Entry 7MHA (X-ray diffraction, 2.79 A resolution); this record covers chains L and M of the 3 polymer chains in the assembly.

# Chain L
Protein: Reaction center protein L chain
Organism: Rhodobacter sphaeroides
Reference sequence: P0C0Y8 (RCEL_RHOSH); residues 0-281 here correspond to UniProt positions 1-282 (UniProt number = residue number + 1)
Chain sequence (282 residues; row label = number of the first residue in the row; numbering starts at 0):
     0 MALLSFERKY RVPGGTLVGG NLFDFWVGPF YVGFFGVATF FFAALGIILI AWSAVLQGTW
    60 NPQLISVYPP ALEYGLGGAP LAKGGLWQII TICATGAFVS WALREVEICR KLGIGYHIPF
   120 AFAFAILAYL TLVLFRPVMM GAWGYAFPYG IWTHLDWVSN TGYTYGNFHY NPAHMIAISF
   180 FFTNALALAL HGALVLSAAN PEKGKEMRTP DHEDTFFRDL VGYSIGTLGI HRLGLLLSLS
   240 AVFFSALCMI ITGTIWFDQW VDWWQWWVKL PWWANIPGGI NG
Disordered / not traced: 0
Bound ions: Fe ion: His190, His230 (shared with His219(M), Glu234(M), His266(M) of chain M)
Ligand contacts:
  - bacteriochlorophyll a (BCL), molecule 1: Ile46, Tyr128, Leu131, Phe146, Ile150, Trp151, His153, Leu154, Trp156, Val157
  - bacteriochlorophyll a (BCL), molecule 2: Phe97, Phe121, Ala124, Ile125, Ala127, Tyr128, Leu131, Trp156, Val157, Ser158, Thr160, Gly161, Tyr162, Asn166, Phe167, His168, His173, Ala176, Ile177, Phe180, Phe181, Ser244, Ala245, Cys247, Met248
  - bacteriochlorophyll a (BCL), molecule 3: Val157, Tyr162, His168, Phe181
  - bacteriochlorophyll a (BCL), molecule 4: His168, His173, Met174, Ile177, Ser178, Phe181, Thr182, Leu185
  - bacteriopheophytin a (BPH), molecule 1: Thr38, Phe41, Ala42, Gly45, Ile49, Ile89, Cys92, Ala93, Ala96, Phe97, Trp100, Glu104, Ile117, Ala120, Phe121, Phe123, Ala124, Tyr128, Phe146, Tyr148, Gly149, Ile150, His153, Phe180, Ser237, Leu238, Val241
  - bacteriopheophytin a (BPH), molecule 2: Phe181, Ala184, Leu185, Ala188, Leu189, Phe216, Leu219, Val220
  - ubiquinone-10 (U10): Leu189, His190, Leu193, Val194, Glu212, Asp213, Phe216, Tyr222, Ser223, Ile224, Gly225, Thr226, Ile229, Leu232

# Chain M
Protein: Reaction center protein M chain
Organism: Rhodobacter sphaeroides
Reference sequence: P0C0Y9 (RCEM_RHOSH); residues 0-307 here correspond to UniProt positions 1-308 (UniProt number = residue number + 1)
Chain sequence (308 residues; each row starts with the number of its first residue; numbering starts at 0):
     0 MAEYQNIFSQ VQVRGPADLG MTEDVNLANR SGVGPFSTLL GWFGNAQLGP IYLGSLGVLS
    60 LFSGLMWFFT IGIWFWYQAG WNPAVFLRDL FFFSLEPPAP EYGLSFAAPL KEGGLWLIAS
   120 FFMFVAVWSW WGRTYLRAQA LGMGKHTAWA FLSAIWLWMV LGFIRPILMG SWSEAVPYGI
   180 FSHLDWTNNF SLVHGNLFYN PFHGLSIAFL YGSALLFAMH GATILAVSRF GGERELEQIA
   240 DRGTAAERAA LFVRWTMGFN ATMEGIHRWA IWMAVLVTLT GGIGILLSGT VVDNWYVWGQ
   300 NHGMAPLN
Disordered / not traced: 0-1, 303-307
Differences from the reference sequence: engineered mutation Val252 (Trp253 in P0C0Y9)
Bound ions: Fe ion: His219, Glu234, His266 (shared with His190(L), His230(L) of chain L)
Ligand contacts:
  - bacteriochlorophyll a (BCL), molecule 1: Trp66, Met122, Val126, Phe150, Ala153, Ile154, Leu156, Trp157, Leu160, Trp185, Thr186, Asn187, Phe189, Ser190, Asn195, Leu196, Phe197, His202, Ser205, Ile206, Leu209, Tyr210, Val276, Thr277, Gly280, Gly281, Ile284
  - bacteriochlorophyll a (BCL), molecule 2: Met122, Trp157, Leu160, Val175, Ile179, His182, Leu183, Trp185, Thr186
  - bacteriochlorophyll a (BCL), molecule 3: Thr186, Phe197, Tyr210
  - bacteriochlorophyll a (BCL), molecule 4: Phe197, Gly203, Ile206, Ala207, Tyr210, Gly211, Leu214
  - bacteriopheophytin a (BPH), molecule 1: Ser59, Leu60, Gly63, Leu64, Phe67, Ala125, Val126, Trp129, Thr133, Thr146, Ala149, Phe150, Ala153, Ala273, Val274, Thr277
  - bacteriopheophytin a (BPH), molecule 2: Tyr210, Ala213, Leu214, Ala217, Met218, Thr255, Met256
  - spheroidene (SPO): Trp66, Phe67, Phe68, Ile70, Gly71, Phe74, Trp75, Phe85, Leu89, Phe105, Trp115, Leu116, Ser119, Phe120, Met122, Phe123, Trp157, Met158, Leu160, Gly161, Phe162, Trp171, Val175, Tyr177, Gly178, Ile179, His182
UniProt features mapped onto this chain:
  - binding site ((7R,8Z)-bacteriochlorophyll b): His182, His202
  - binding site (Fe cation): His219, Glu234, His266

# How chain L and chain M interact
Pairs across the interface - 208 pairs, chain L then chain M:
  Ala1(L) - Arg253(M)  hydrogen bond (backbone-side chain)
  Leu3(L) - Arg253(M)
  Phe5(L) - Arg241(M)
  Phe5(L) - Glu246(M)
  Glu6(L) - Leu250(M)
  Glu6(L) - Arg253(M)  salt bridge
  Glu6(L) - Trp254(M)  hydrogen bond
  Lys8(L) - Glu246(M)  salt bridge
  Tyr9(L) - Thr243(M)  hydrogen bond
  Tyr9(L) - Glu246(M)  hydrogen bond
  Tyr9(L) - Arg247(M)
  Tyr9(L) - Leu250(M)  hydrophobic
  Tyr9(L) - Trp254(M)
  Arg10(L) - Trp254(M)
  Trp25(L) - Trp254(M)
  Pro28(L) - Arg253(M)
  Pro28(L) - Trp254(M)
  Pro28(L) - Gly257(M)
  Phe29(L) - Trp254(M)
  Phe29(L) - Met256(M)
  Phe29(L) - Gly257(M)
  Tyr30(L) - Trp254(M)  hydrogen bond (backbone-backbone)
  Trp100(L) - Thr255(M)
  Arg103(L) - Trp254(M)  hydrogen bond (side chain-backbone)
  Arg103(L) - Thr255(M)  hydrogen bond (side chain-backbone)
  Glu104(L) - Phe251(M)
  Glu104(L) - Thr255(M)
  Ile107(L) - Phe251(M)  hydrophobic
  Ile107(L) - Trp254(M)
  Ile107(L) - Thr255(M)
  Cys108(L) - Phe251(M)  hydrophobic
  Lys110(L) - Trp254(M)
  Leu111(L) - Arg247(M)  hydrogen bond (backbone-side chain)
  Leu111(L) - Phe251(M)
  Leu111(L) - Trp254(M)  hydrophobic
  Gly112(L) - Arg228(M)  hydrogen bond (backbone-side chain)
  Gly112(L) - Phe229(M)
  Ile113(L) - Ala225(M)
  Ile113(L) - Val226(M)  hydrophobic
  Ile113(L) - Arg228(M)
  Ile113(L) - Arg247(M)
  Gly114(L) - Ala225(M)  hydrogen bond (backbone-backbone)
  Gly114(L) - Arg228(M)
  Tyr115(L) - Glu2(M)
  His116(L) - Gln4(M)  hydrogen bond (side chain-backbone)
  His116(L) - Ala221(M)
  His116(L) - Leu224(M)
  His116(L) - Ala225(M)
  Ile117(L) - Ala221(M)
  Ile117(L) - Thr222(M)
  Ile117(L) - Phe251(M)  hydrophobic
  Trp151(L) - Phe197(M)
  Leu154(L) - Phe197(M)
  Val157(L) - Phe197(M)  hydrophobic
  Ser158(L) - Phe197(M)
  Tyr162(L) - Asn187(M)  hydrogen bond
  Tyr162(L) - Leu191(M)
  Asn166(L) - Leu183(M)
  Asn166(L) - Asp184(M)
  Asn166(L) - Asn187(M)
  His168(L) - Leu183(M)  hydrogen bond (side chain-backbone)
  His168(L) - Thr186(M)
  His168(L) - Asn187(M)
  Tyr169(L) - Phe180(M)
  Tyr169(L) - Asp184(M)  hydrogen bond
  Met174(L) - Phe180(M)  hydrophobic
  Phe180(L) - Leu209(M)
  Phe180(L) - Ala213(M)  hydrophobic
  Asn183(L) - Ser212(M)
  Asn183(L) - Ala213(M)  hydrogen bond (side chain-backbone)
  Asn183(L) - Phe216(M)
  Ala184(L) - Ala273(M)
  Ala186(L) - Phe216(M)
  Leu187(L) - Ser212(M)
  Leu187(L) - Phe216(M)
  Leu187(L) - Ala269(M)  hydrophobic
  Ala188(L) - Ala273(M)
  His190(L) - Phe216(M)
  His190(L) - His219(M)
  His190(L) - Glu234(M)  salt bridge
  His190(L) - His266(M)  hydrogen bond
  Gly191(L) - His266(M)
  Ala192(L) - His145(M)
  Ala192(L) - Thr146(M)
  Ala192(L) - Ile270(M)  hydrophobic
  Val194(L) - Glu234(M)
  Val194(L) - Leu235(M)
  Val194(L) - His266(M)
  Leu195(L) - His145(M)
  Leu195(L) - Glu263(M)
  Leu195(L) - His266(M)
  Leu195(L) - Arg267(M)
  Leu195(L) - Ile270(M)  hydrophobic
  Ser196(L) - Met142(M)
  Ser196(L) - Gly143(M)  hydrogen bond (backbone-backbone)
  Ser196(L) - His145(M)  hydrogen bond (backbone-side chain)
  Ala197(L) - Leu235(M)  hydrophobic
  Ala198(L) - Leu235(M)
  Asn199(L) - Gly143(M)
  Asn199(L) - His145(M)
  Asn199(L) - Glu263(M)  hydrogen bond
  Asn199(L) - Arg267(M)
  Pro200(L) - Gly141(M)
  Pro200(L) - Gly143(M)
  Glu201(L) - Gln138(M)
  Glu201(L) - Gly141(M)  hydrogen bond (backbone-backbone)
  Glu201(L) - Met142(M)
  Glu201(L) - Lys144(M)  salt bridge
  Lys204(L) - Gly141(M)
  Met206(L) - Leu235(M)
  Arg207(L) - Glu22(M)  salt bridge
  Arg207(L) - Leu140(M)  hydrogen bond (side chain-backbone)
  Arg207(L) - Gly141(M)
  Arg207(L) - Met142(M)
  Arg207(L) - Leu235(M)
  Thr208(L) - Leu235(M)
  Pro209(L) - Leu235(M)
  Asp210(L) - Met20(M)
  His211(L) - Met20(M)
  His211(L) - Glu22(M)  salt bridge
  His211(L) - Leu140(M)
  His211(L) - Met142(M)
  Glu212(L) - Leu235(M)
  Asp213(L) - Asn44(M)  hydrogen bond
  Thr214(L) - Gly19(M)
  Thr214(L) - Met20(M)  hydrogen bond (side chain-backbone)
  Thr214(L) - Arg29(M)
  Phe215(L) - Thr133(M)
  Phe215(L) - Arg136(M)
  Phe215(L) - Ala137(M)
  Phe215(L) - Leu140(M)  hydrophobic
  Phe215(L) - Met142(M)  hydrophobic
  Phe215(L) - Thr146(M)
  Arg217(L) - Asp17(M)
  Arg217(L) - Asn44(M)
  Arg217(L) - Gly48(M)
  Arg217(L) - Pro49(M)
  Arg217(L) - Ile50(M)
  Asp218(L) - Val24(M)
  Asp218(L) - Arg29(M)  salt bridge
  Asp218(L) - Ile50(M)
  Asp218(L) - Tyr51(M)  hydrogen bond (backbone-backbone)
  Asp218(L) - Arg132(M)  hydrogen bond (backbone-side chain)
  Leu219(L) - Trp129(M)
  Leu219(L) - Arg132(M)  hydrogen bond (backbone-side chain)
  Leu219(L) - Thr133(M)
  Val220(L) - Ile50(M)
  Gly221(L) - Leu47(M)
  Gly221(L) - Gly48(M)  hydrogen bond (backbone-backbone)
  Gly221(L) - Ile50(M)
  Tyr222(L) - Leu39(M)
  Tyr222(L) - Asn44(M)  hydrogen bond (side chain-backbone)
  Tyr222(L) - Gln46(M)
  Tyr222(L) - Leu47(M)  hydrophobic
  Ser223(L) - Asn44(M)  hydrogen bond (backbone-side chain)
  Ile224(L) - Gly43(M)
  Ile224(L) - Asn44(M)  hydrogen bond (backbone-backbone)
  Gly225(L) - Asn44(M)
  Thr226(L) - Glu232(M)
  Leu227(L) - Asn5(M)
  Leu227(L) - Leu224(M)  hydrophobic
  Leu227(L) - Glu232(M)
  Gly228(L) - Phe42(M)
  Ile229(L) - Phe216(M)
  His230(L) - His219(M)  hydrogen bond
  His230(L) - Gly220(M)
  His230(L) - Ile223(M)
  His230(L) - Glu234(M)  salt bridge
  Arg231(L) - Tyr3(M)
  Arg231(L) - Asn5(M)  hydrogen bond
  Arg231(L) - Ile6(M)  hydrogen bond (side chain-backbone)
  Arg231(L) - Phe7(M)
  Arg231(L) - Ser8(M)  hydrogen bond
  Arg231(L) - Trp41(M)  hydrogen bond (side chain-backbone)
  Arg231(L) - Phe42(M)  hydrogen bond (side chain-backbone)
  Arg231(L) - Leu224(M)
  Leu232(L) - Phe42(M)
  Gly233(L) - Phe216(M)
  Leu234(L) - Ala217(M)
  Leu234(L) - Leu224(M)  hydrophobic
  Ser237(L) - Ala213(M)
  Ser237(L) - Ala217(M)
  Trp263(L) - Phe90(M)  hydrophobic
  Trp263(L) - Phe180(M)  hydrophobic
  Trp266(L) - Leu86(M)  hydrogen bond (side chain-backbone)
  Trp266(L) - Arg87(M)  hydrogen bond (side chain-backbone)
  Val267(L) - Arg87(M)
  Val267(L) - Phe91(M)  hydrophobic
  Trp272(L) - Ala83(M)
  Trp272(L) - Leu86(M)  hydrophobic
  Trp272(L) - Arg87(M)  hydrogen bond (backbone-side chain)
  Ile275(L) - Asn81(M)
  Ile275(L) - Ala83(M)  hydrophobic
  Ile275(L) - Val84(M)  hydrophobic
  Ile275(L) - Arg87(M)  hydrogen bond (backbone-side chain)
  Pro276(L) - Val84(M)
  Gly277(L) - Val84(M)
  Gly277(L) - Arg87(M)  hydrogen bond (backbone-side chain)
  Gly278(L) - Gln77(M)
  Gly278(L) - Val84(M)
  Gly278(L) - Asp88(M)
  Ile279(L) - Asp88(M)  hydrogen bond (backbone-side chain)
  Ile279(L) - Phe91(M)
  Ile279(L) - Phe92(M)  hydrophobic
  Asn280(L) - Arg87(M)
  Asn280(L) - Asp88(M)  hydrogen bond
  Asn280(L) - Phe91(M)
  Gly281(L) - Arg87(M)
Also at the interface, not in a pair above, chain L (98 interface residues in all): Leu2, Ala120, Asp155, Phe181, Leu189, Leu193, Leu235
Also at the interface, not in a pair above, chain M (99 interface residues in all): Ala78, Ala149, Asn195, Tyr198, Leu215, Met218, Ile238, Ala239, Ala249, Met272

# Overview
Chain L and chain M form an interface of 98 and 99 residues respectively; the contacts include 43 hydrogen
bonds and 8 salt bridges. Polar pairs include Glu6(L)-Arg253(M), Lys8(L)-Glu246(M) and His190(L)-Glu234(M).
Bacteriochlorophyll a and bacteriopheophytin a are bound between chain L and chain M.
Chain L is Reaction center protein L chain and chain M is Reaction center protein M chain, both from
Rhodobacter sphaeroides; the structure, Crystal structure of R. sphaeroides Photosynthetic Reaction Center
variant; W252V mutant, was determined by X-ray diffraction.
